6LYO - chain A; structure by X-ray diffraction, 1.87 A resolution.

# Chain A
Molecule: Phosphoribosylformylglycinamidine synthase
From: Salmonella typhimurium (strain LT2 / SGSC1412 / ATCC 700720)
Notes: EC 6.3.5.3
UniProt: P74881 (PUR4_SALTY); residues 1-1295 here = UniProt positions 1-1295
Amino-acid sequence (1304 residues; row label = number of the first residue in the row; numbers below 1 keep their minus sign (Ser-8 is residue -8)):
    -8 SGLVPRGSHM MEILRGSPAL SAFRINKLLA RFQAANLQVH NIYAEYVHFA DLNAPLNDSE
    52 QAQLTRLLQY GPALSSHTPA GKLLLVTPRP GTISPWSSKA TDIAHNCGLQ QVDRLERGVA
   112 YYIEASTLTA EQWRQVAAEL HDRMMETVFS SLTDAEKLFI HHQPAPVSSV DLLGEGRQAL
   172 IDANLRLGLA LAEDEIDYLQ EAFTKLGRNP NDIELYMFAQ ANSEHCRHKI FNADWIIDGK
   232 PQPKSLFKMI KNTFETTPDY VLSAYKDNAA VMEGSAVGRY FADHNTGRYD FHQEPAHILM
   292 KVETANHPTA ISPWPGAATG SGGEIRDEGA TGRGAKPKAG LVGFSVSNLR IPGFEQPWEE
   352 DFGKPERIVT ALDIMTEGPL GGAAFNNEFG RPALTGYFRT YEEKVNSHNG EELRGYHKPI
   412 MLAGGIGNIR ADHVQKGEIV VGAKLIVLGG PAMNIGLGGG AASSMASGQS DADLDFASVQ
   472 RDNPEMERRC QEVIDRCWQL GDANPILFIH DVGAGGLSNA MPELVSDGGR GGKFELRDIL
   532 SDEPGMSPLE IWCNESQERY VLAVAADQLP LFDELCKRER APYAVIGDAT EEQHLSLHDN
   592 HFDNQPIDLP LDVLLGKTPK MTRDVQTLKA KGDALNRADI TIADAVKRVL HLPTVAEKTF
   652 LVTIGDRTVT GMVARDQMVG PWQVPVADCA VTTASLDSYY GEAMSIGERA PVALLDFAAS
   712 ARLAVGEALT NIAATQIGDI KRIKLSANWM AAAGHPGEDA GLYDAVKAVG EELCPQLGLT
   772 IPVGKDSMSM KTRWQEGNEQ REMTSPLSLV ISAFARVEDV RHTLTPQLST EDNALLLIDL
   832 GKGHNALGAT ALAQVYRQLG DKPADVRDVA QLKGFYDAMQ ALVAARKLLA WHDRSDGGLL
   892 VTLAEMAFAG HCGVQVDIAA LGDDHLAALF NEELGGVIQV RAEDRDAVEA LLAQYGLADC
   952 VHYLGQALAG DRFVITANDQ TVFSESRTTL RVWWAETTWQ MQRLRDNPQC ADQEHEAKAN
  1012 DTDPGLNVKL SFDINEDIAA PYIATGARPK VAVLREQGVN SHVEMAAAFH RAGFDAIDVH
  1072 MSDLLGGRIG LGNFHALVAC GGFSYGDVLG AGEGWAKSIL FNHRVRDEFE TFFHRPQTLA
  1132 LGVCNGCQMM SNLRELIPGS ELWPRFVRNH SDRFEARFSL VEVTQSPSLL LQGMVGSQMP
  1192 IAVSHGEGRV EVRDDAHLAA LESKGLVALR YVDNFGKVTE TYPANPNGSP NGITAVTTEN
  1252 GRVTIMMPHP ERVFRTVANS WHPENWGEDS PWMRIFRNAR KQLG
Disordered / not traced: 449-463
Differences from the reference sequence: expression tag (-8 to 0); engineered mutation Ala296 (His in P74881)
Modified / non-standard residues: Cys1135 (2-amino-4-(amino-3-oxo-propylsulfanylcarbonyl)-butyric acid; CYG)
Bound ions: Mg2+ site 1: Asp679, Asn722, Asp884 (together with ADP); Mg2+ site 2: Glu718 (together with ADP)
Ligand contacts: ADP (adenosine-5'-diphosphate): Val333, Gly334, Phe335, Leu385, Thr386, Gly387, Tyr388, Phe389, Thr645, Lys649, Leu652, Val653, Gln668, Pro676, Val677, Ala678, Asp679, Glu718, Asn722, Asp884, Ser886, Asp887

# Summary
Chain A binds ADP. Asp679, Asn722 and Asp884 coordinate Mg2+ site 1.
Chain A is Phosphoribosylformylglycinamidine synthase (Salmonella typhimurium (strain LT2 / SGSC1412 / ATCC
700720)); the structure, Crystal Structure of H296A mutant of Formylglycinamidine Synthetase, was determined
by X-ray diffraction, deposited together with 7DW7, 6LYK, 6LYL and 6LYM.
